Entry 7B5R (electron microscopy, 3.80 A resolution); this record covers chains T and S of the 7 polymer chains in the assembly.

[Chain T]
Molecule: S-phase kinase-associated protein 2
Organism: Homo sapiens
UniProtKB: Q13309 (SKP2_HUMAN); residue numbers follow UniProt; this construct covers 1-424
Chain sequence (424 residues; row label = number of the first residue in the row):
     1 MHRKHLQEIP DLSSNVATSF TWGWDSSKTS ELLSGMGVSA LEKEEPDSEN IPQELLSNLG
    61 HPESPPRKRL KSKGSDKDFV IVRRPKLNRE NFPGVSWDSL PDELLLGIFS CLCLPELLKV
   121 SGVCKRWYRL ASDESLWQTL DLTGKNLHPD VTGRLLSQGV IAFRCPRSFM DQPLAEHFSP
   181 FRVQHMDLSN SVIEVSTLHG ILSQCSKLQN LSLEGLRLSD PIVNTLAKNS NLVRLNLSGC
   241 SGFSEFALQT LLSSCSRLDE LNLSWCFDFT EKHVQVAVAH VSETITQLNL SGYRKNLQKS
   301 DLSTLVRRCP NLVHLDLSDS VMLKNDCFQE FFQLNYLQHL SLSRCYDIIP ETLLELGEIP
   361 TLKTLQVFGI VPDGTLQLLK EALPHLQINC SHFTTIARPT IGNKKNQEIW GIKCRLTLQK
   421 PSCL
Not modelled in the structure: 1-94, 402-405, 420-424
UniProt features mapped onto this chain:
  - region: Gly-402 to Leu-424 (Mediates interaction with IFI27)
  - motif: Arg-67 to Lys-73 (Nuclear localization signal)
  - modified residue: Ser-64 (Phosphoserine), Lys-68 (N6-acetyllysine), Lys-71 (N6-acetyllysine), Ser-72 (Phosphoserine), Ser-75 (Phosphoserine), Ser-179 (Phosphoserine)

[Chain S]
Molecule: S-phase kinase-associated protein 1
Organism: Homo sapiens
UniProtKB: P63208 (SKP1_HUMAN); the construct has insertions or renumbered stretches relative to UniProt, so the offset changes along the chain: 1-33 = UniProt 1-33; 38-64 = UniProt 44-70; 71-163 = UniProt 71-163
Chain sequence (163 residues; row label = number of the first residue in the row; note: 10 numbers in that range are skipped by the numbering (no residue carries them; nothing is unmodelled there); a row labelled like 33A-33J holds insertion residues (33A, then the next letters in order)):
     1 MPSIKLQSSD GEIFEVDVEI AKQSVTIKTM LED
33A-33J LGMDDEGDDD
    38 PVPLPNVNAA ILKKVIQWCT HHKDDPP
    71 PPEDDENKEK RTDDIPVWDQ EFLKVDQGTL FELILAANYL DIKGLLDVTC KTVANMIKGK
   131 TPEEIRKTFN IKNDFTEEEE AQVRKENQWC EEK
Not modelled in the structure: 1, 33A-33J, 71-81, 161-163
UniProt features mapped onto this chain:
  - modified residue: Thr-131 (Phosphothreonine)
  - cross-link: Lys-142 (Glycyl lysine isopeptide (Lys-Gly) (interchain with G-Cter in SUMO1))

[How chain T and chain S interact]
Pairs across the interface (31):
  Val-95(T) / Gln-97(S)
  Val-95(T) / Phe-101(S)  hydrophobic
  Val-95(T) / Phe-139(S)
  Val-95(T) / Asn-140(S)
  Trp-97(T) / Gln-97(S)
  Trp-97(T) / Phe-101(S)
  Trp-97(T) / Val-123(S)  hydrophobic
  Ser-99(T) / Phe-101(S)
  Leu-104(T) / Asn-108(S)
  Gly-107(T) / Cys-120(S)  hydrogen bond (backbone-side chain)
  Ile-108(T) / Cys-120(S)  hydrophobic
  Ile-108(T) / Ile-127(S)  hydrophobic
  Cys-111(T) / Cys-120(S)  hydrophobic
  Cys-111(T) / Lys-121(S)  hydrogen bond (backbone-side chain)
  Cys-111(T) / Ala-124(S)  hydrophobic
  Glu-116(T) / Lys-128(S)
  Glu-116(T) / Gly-129(S)  hydrogen bond (side chain-backbone)
  Lys-119(T) / Gly-129(S)
  Lys-119(T) / Lys-130(S)  hydrogen bond (side chain-backbone)
  Lys-119(T) / Pro-132(S)
  Gly-122(T) / Pro-132(S)
  Val-123(T) / Asn-143(S)
  Cys-124(T) / Asp-144(S)
  Lys-125(T) / Asp-144(S)
  Lys-125(T) / Phe-145(S)
  Trp-127(T) / Ile-141(S)  hydrophobic
  Tyr-128(T) / Val-153(S)  hydrophobic
  Leu-142(T) / Trp-159(S)  hydrophobic
  Lys-145(T) / Trp-159(S)
  Val-151(T) / Trp-159(S)
  Arg-154(T) / Glu-156(S)  salt bridge
Also at the interface, not in a pair above, chain T (26 interface residues in all): Leu-100, Leu-112, Leu-114, Leu-118, Val-120, Leu-155, Leu-418
Also at the interface, not in a pair above, chain S (29 interface residues in all): Ile-104, Leu-105, Leu-116, Arg-136, Lys-142, Glu-150, Asn-157, Cys-160

[Overview]
Chain T and chain S form an interface of 26 and 29 residues respectively, with 4 hydrogen bonds and 1 salt
bridge. Polar pairs include Arg-154(T)/Glu-156(S), Gly-107(T)/Cys-120(S) and Cys-111(T)/Lys-121(S).
Here chain T is S-phase kinase-associated protein 2 and chain S is S-phase kinase-associated protein 1, both
from Homo sapiens. Entry 7B5R (Ubiquitin ligation to F-box protein substrates by SCF-RBR E3-E3 super-assembly:
CUL1-RBX1-SKP1-SKP2-CKSHS1-Cyclin A-CDK2-p27) was determined by electron microscopy.
